PDB entry 2RPN | solution NMR | chains A and B

== Chain A ==
Protein: Actin-binding protein
Organism: Saccharomyces cerevisiae
Notes: fragment: SH3 domain
Reference sequence: P15891 (ABP1_YEAST); residues 2-59 here correspond to UniProt positions 535-592 (UniProt number = residue number + 533)
Chain sequence (59 residues; each row starts with the number of its first residue):
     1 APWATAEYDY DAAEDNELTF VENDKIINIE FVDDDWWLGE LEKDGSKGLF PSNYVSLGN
Sequence notes: expression tag (1)

== Chain B ==
Protein: Actin-regulating kinase 1
Organism: Saccharomyces cerevisiae
Reference sequence: P53974 (ARK1_YEAST); aligned to UniProt positions 605-621
Chain sequence (18 residues; row label = number of the first residue in the row; the depositors numbered this strand downwards along its sequence, so these rows (ascending numbers) run in the REVERSE of the deposited 5'-to-3' order):
   -10 KPKLHSPKPP PTPKTKKA
Sequence notes: expression tag (7)
From the paper describing this entry:
  - contacts within the chain: Leu-7-Pro-4, Leu-7-His-6
  - mutagenesis - P-9DEL/K-10DEL (3-fold), L-7A (20- to 100-fold), K-3A (20- to 100-fold), K-3R, P-1A (3-fold), P2A (20- to 100-fold), P2V (Kd 3 mum): decreased binding to Actin-binding protein (chain A)
  - mutagenesis - K-3A, P2V: abolished growth with Actin-binding protein (chain A)
  - mutagenesis - L-7A, K-3R: decreased growth with Actin-binding protein (chain A)

== Interface between chain A and chain B ==
Pairs across the interface - 32 pairs, chain A then chain B:
  Tyr8(A) - Pro2(B)
  Tyr8(A) - Lys3(B)
  Tyr8(A) - Thr4(B)
  Tyr8(A) - Lys6(B)
  Asp9(A) - Lys3(B)
  Asp9(A) - Lys6(B)
  Tyr10(A) - Pro0(B)
  Glu14(A) - Lys-8(B)
  Glu14(A) - Lys-3(B)
  Asp15(A) - Pro-9(B)
  Asn16(A) - Pro-9(B)
  Asn16(A) - Lys-3(B)
  Glu17(A) - Lys-3(B)
  Asp33(A) - Leu-7(B)
  Asp33(A) - His-6(B)
  Asp33(A) - Pro-4(B)
  Asp35(A) - Pro-4(B)
  Asp35(A) - Pro-2(B)
  Trp36(A) - Pro-4(B)
  Trp36(A) - Lys-3(B)
  Trp36(A) - Pro-2(B)
  Trp36(A) - Pro-1(B)
  Trp36(A) - Pro0(B)
  Leu49(A) - Lys-3(B)
  Pro51(A) - Pro-1(B)
  Pro51(A) - Pro0(B)
  Asn53(A) - Pro-1(B)
  Asn53(A) - Pro2(B)
  Tyr54(A) - Pro0(B)
  Tyr54(A) - Thr1(B)
  Tyr54(A) - Pro2(B)
  Tyr54(A) - Lys3(B)
Other interface residues (no listed pair), chain A (15 interface residues in all): Ala13
From the paper, about this interface:
  - residue pairs: Pro-9(B)-Asp15(A), Lys-8(B)-Glu14(A), Leu-7(B)-Asp33(A), Leu-7(B)-Leu49(A), His-6(B)-Asp33(A) (salt bridge), Lys-3(B)-Trp36(A), Lys-3(B)-Glu14(A), Lys3(B)-Asp9(A), Lys6(B)-Asp9(A)
  - interface residues, chain A: Tyr8(A), Tyr10(A), Trp36(A), Pro51(A), Asn53(A), Tyr54(A)

== Summary ==
15 residues of chain A face 14 of chain B across their interface. The paper describes contacts between
Pro-9(B) and Asp15(A), Lys-8(B) and Glu14(A) and Leu-7(B) and Asp33(A) among others; a salt bridge between
His-6(B) and Asp33(A). From the paper: P-9DEL/K-10DEL, L-7A and K-3A of chain B, among others, reduce binding
to Actin-binding protein (chain A); interface residues Tyr8(A), Tyr10(A) and Trp36(A) among others; 7
substitutions were tested in all.
Chain A is Actin-binding protein and chain B is Actin-regulating kinase 1, both from Saccharomyces cerevisiae;
the structure, A crucial role for high intrinsic specificity in the function of yeast SH3 domains, was
determined by solution NMR.
